PDB entry 5G1S | X-ray diffraction, 1.70 A resolution | chains T and U of the 14 polymer chains in the assembly

# Chain T (and U)
Molecule: ATP-dependent Clp protease proteolytic subunit
From: Francisella tularensis
Notes: EC 3.4.21.92; chain U of this document is another copy of the same molecule, construct and numbering; everything in this record applies to it too
Reference sequence: A0A0E2ZNT9 (A0A0E2ZNT9_FRATU); numbering as in UniProt (aligned over 1-201)
Sequence (201 residues; row label = number of the first residue in the row):
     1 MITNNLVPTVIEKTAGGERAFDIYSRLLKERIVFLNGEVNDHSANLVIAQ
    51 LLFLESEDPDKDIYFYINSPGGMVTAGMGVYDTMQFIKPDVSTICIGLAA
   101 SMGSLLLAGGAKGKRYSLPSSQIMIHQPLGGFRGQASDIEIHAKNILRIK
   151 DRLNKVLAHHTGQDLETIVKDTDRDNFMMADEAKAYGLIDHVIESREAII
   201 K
Unresolved in the structure: 1-4, 15-16, 198-201 (chain U: 1-5, 199-201)
From the paper describing this entry:
  - catalytic residues: Ser101, His126, Asp175

# Chain T / chain U interface
Contacting residue pairs (86; chain T residue first):
  Asn5(T) with Tyr24(U); Phe34(U); Asn36(U); His42(U), hydrogen bond (backbone-side chain); Leu46(U)
  Leu6(T) with Lys13(U); Thr14(U); Ala15(U); Leu46(U)
  Val7(T) with Lys13(U), hydrogen bond (backbone-side chain); Gly16(U); Leu46(U), hydrophobic
  Pro8(T) with Lys13(U); Ser25(U); Leu46(U); Gln50(U)
  Thr9(T) with Lys13(U), hydrogen bond; Glu18(U); Arg19(U); Ala20(U), hydrogen bond (side chain-backbone); Phe21(U); Ser25(U), hydrogen bond (backbone-side chain)
  Val10(T) with Phe53(U), hydrophobic
  Ile11(T) with Val7(U), hydrophobic; Phe21(U), hydrophobic
  Glu18(T) with Leu6(U); Val7(U), hydrogen bond (side chain-backbone)
  Arg19(T) with Val7(U)
  Ala20(T) with Val7(U), hydrophobic; Arg19(U)
  Phe21(T) with Arg19(U)
  Asp22(T) with Gly16(U); Arg19(U), salt bridge
  Ile23(T) with Leu28(U), hydrophobic; Ala49(U), hydrophobic; Gln50(U); Phe53(U), hydrophobic
  Tyr24(T) with Asn45(U), hydrogen bond; Leu46(U), hydrogen bond (side chain-backbone); Ala49(U), hydrophobic
  Arg26(T) with Phe53(U)
  Leu27(T) with Ala49(U); Phe53(U), hydrophobic
  Glu30(T) with Ser56(U), hydrogen bond
  Phe34(T) with Asn45(U)
  Asn36(T) with Asp41(U), hydrogen bond (side chain-backbone); His42(U); Asn45(U)
  Gly37(T) with Asp41(U)
  Asn68(T) with Asp41(U), hydrogen bond
  Ile96(T) with Asn45(U); Gly79(U)
  Gly97(T) with Thr75(U)
  Leu98(T) with Thr75(U)
  Leu118(T) with Asp82(U); Thr83(U)
  Pro119(T) with Asp82(U); Arg152(U)
  Ser120(T) with Met78(U); Asp82(U), hydrogen bond; Arg152(U), hydrogen bond
  Ser121(T) with Asp82(U)
  Gln122(T) with Thr75(U); Asn145(U), hydrogen bond; Ile149(U); Arg152(U)
  Arg174(T) with Gln135(U), hydrogen bond; Ser137(U); Asp138(U), salt bridge; Ile141(U)
  Asp175(T) with Ile141(U); His142(U), salt bridge
  Phe177(T) with Ile141(U), hydrophobic; His142(U); Asn145(U); Arg148(U)
  Met179(T) with Arg148(U)
  Glu182(T) with Arg148(U), salt bridge
  Ile193(T) with Phe86(U), hydrophobic
  Glu194(T) with Gln85(U); Phe86(U)
  Ser195(T) with Phe86(U)
  Arg196(T) with Glu55(U), salt bridge; Phe86(U), hydrogen bond (backbone-backbone)
  Glu197(T) with Phe86(U); Lys88(U)
Other interface residues (no listed pair), chain T (40 interface residues in all): Tyr66
Other interface residues (no listed pair), chain U (45 interface residues in all): Ile48, Leu52, Tyr81, Ile87

# Summary
Chain T and chain U form an interface of 40 and 45 residues respectively; the contacts include 16 hydrogen
bonds and 5 salt bridges. Polar contacts include Asp22(T)-Arg19(U), Arg174(T)-Asp138(U) and
Asp175(T)-His142(U). The paper reports catalytic residues Ser101(T), His126(T) and Asp175(T).
Chain T and chain U are both ATP-dependent Clp protease proteolytic subunit (Francisella tularensis); the
structure, Open conformation of Francisella tularensis ClpP at 1.7 A, was determined by X-ray diffraction,
deposited together with 5G1Q and 5G1R.
